PDB entry 6DBV | electron microscopy, 4.29 A resolution (low resolution: residue-level contacts below are approximate; hydrogen-bond / salt-bridge calls are withheld) | chains A and B of the 8 polymer chains in the assembly

Chain A:
Molecule: Recombination activating gene 1 - MBP chimera
From: Escherichia coli
Notes: EC 2.3.2.27
UniProtKB: chimeric construct of P0AEX9, O13033: residues -113 to 250 from P0AEX9 (MALE_ECOLI) positions 29-392 (UniProt number = residue number + 142); residues 271-1031 from O13033 positions 271-1031 (same numbers)
Chain sequence (1159 residues; each row starts with the number of its first residue; numbers below 1 keep their minus sign (Met-127 is residue -127)):
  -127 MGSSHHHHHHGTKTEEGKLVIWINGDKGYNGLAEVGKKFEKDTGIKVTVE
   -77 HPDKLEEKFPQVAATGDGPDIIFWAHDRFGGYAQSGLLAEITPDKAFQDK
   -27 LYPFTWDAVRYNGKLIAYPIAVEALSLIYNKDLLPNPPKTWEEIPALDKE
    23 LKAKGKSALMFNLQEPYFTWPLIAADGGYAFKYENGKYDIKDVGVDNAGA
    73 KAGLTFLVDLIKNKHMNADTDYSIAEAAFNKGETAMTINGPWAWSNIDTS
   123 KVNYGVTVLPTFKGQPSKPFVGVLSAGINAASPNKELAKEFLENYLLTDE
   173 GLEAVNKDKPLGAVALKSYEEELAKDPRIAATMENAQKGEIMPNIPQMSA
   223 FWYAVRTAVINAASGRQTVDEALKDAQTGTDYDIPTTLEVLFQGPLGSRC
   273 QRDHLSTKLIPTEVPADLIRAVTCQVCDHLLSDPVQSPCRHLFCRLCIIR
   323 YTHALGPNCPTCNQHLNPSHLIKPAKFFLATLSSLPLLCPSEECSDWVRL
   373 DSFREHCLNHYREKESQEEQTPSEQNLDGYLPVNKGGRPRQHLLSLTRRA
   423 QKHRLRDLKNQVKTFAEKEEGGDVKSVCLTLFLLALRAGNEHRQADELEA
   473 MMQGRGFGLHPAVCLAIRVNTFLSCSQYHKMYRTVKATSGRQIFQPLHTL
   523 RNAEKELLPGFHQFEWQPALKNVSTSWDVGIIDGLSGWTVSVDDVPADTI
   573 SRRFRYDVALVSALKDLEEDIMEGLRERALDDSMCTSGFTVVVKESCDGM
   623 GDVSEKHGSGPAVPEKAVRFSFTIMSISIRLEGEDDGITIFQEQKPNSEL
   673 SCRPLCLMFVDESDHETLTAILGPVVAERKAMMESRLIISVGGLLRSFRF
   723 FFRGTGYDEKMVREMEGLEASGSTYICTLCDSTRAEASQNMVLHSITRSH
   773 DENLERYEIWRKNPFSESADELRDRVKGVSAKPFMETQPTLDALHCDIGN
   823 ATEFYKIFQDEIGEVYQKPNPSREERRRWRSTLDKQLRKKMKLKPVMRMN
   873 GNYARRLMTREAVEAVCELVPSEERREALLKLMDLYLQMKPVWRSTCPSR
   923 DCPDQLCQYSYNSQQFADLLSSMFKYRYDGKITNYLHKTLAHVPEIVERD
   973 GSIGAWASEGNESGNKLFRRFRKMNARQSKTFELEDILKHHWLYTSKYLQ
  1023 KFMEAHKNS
Disordered / not traced: -127 to 407, 629-634, 1030-1031
Sequence notes: initiating methionine (-127); expression tag (-126 to -114); linker (251-270); conflict Arg465 (Lys in O13033)
Metal / ion sites: Ca2+ site 1: Asp620, Glu984 (shared with 1 residue of chain E); Zn2+: Cys749, His959, His964; Ca2+ site 2: Glu984 (shared with 1 residue of chain E)

Chain B:
Molecule: Recombination activating gene 2
From: Danio rerio
UniProtKB: Q1RLW7 (Q1RLW7_DANRE); residues 1-530 here = UniProt positions 1-530
Chain sequence (533 residues; numbered -2 to 530; the number before each row is that of its first residue; numbers below 1 keep their minus sign (Gly-2 is residue -2)):
    -2 GGSMSLQPLTAVNCGSLVQPGFSLLDLEGDVYLFGQKGWPKRSCPTGIFG
    48 VRIKKGELKLRAISFSNNSSYLPPLRCPAIAHFEAQDGKPECYLIHGGRT
    98 PNNELSSSLYMLSVDSRGCNRKVTLRCEEKELVGDVPSARYGHTLSVINS
   148 RGKTACVLFGGRSYMPPTERTTQNWNSVVDCPPQVYLIDLEFGCCTAHTL
   198 PELTDGQSFHVALARQDCVYFLGGHILSSDCRPSRLIRLHVELLLGSPVL
   248 TCTILHEGLTITSAIASPIGYHEYIIFGGYQSETQKRMECTYVGLDDVGV
   298 HMESREPPQWTSEISHSRTWFGGSLGKGTALVAIPSEGNPTPPEAYHFYQ
   348 VSFQKEQDGEATAQGGSQESTDFEDSAPLEDSEELYFGREPHELEYSSDV
   398 EGDTYNEEDEEDESQTGYWIKCCLSCQVDPNIWEPYYSTELTRPAMIFCS
   448 RGEGGHWVHAQCMELPESLLLQLSQDNSKYFCLDHGGLPKQEMTPPKQML
   498 PVKRVPMKMTHRKAPVSLKMTPAKKTFLRRLFD
Disordered / not traced: -2 to 0, 352-530
Sequence notes: expression tag (-2 to 0)

How chain A and chain B interact:
Contacting residue pairs - 61 pairs, chain A then chain B:
  Asn544(A) with Arg167(B); Thr168(B); Thr169(B)
  Val545(A) with Thr169(B)
  Ser546(A) with Gln170(B)
  Ile554(A) with Gln170(B)
  Leu557(A) with Asn173(B)
  Ser558(A) with Thr169(B); Gln170(B); Asn171(B); Trp172(B); Asn173(B); Ser174(B)
  Gly559(A) with Gln170(B); Asn173(B); Ser174(B)
  Trp560(A) with Asn173(B)
  Thr561(A) with Ser174(B); Val175(B)
  Val564(A) with Glu280(B); Arg315(B); Thr316(B)
  Asp565(A) with Phe206(B); His222(B); Thr259(B); Tyr277(B)
  Asp566(A) with Arg159(B); Phe206(B)
  Val567(A) with Arg96(B)
  Arg575(A) with Thr169(B)
  Arg577(A) with Gln170(B)
  His687(A) with Trp36(B)
  Glu688(A) with Gln16(B); Arg73(B); Pro98(B)
  Thr691(A) with Pro98(B); Asn99(B); Asn100(B)
  Ala692(A) with Asn100(B); Asn173(B)
  Ala699(A) with Trp172(B)
  Ser745(A) with Arg39(B)
  Tyr779(A) with Pro70(B)
  Trp782(A) with Tyr68(B)
  Arg783(A) with Ser67(B); Tyr68(B); Glu126(B)
  Lys784(A) with Ser67(B); Glu126(B)
  Asn785(A) with Asn64(B); Ser66(B)
  Ser788(A) with Asn64(B); Asn65(B)
  Glu789(A) with Asn64(B)
  Ser790(A) with Asn64(B)
  Ala791(A) with Tyr68(B)
  Leu794(A) with Tyr68(B)
  Arg795(A) with Arg39(B)
  Ala803(A) with Trp36(B)
  Lys804(A) with Glu101(B)
  Phe806(A) with Asn99(B)
Other interface residues (no listed pair), chain A (40 interface residues in all): Ser563, Gly695, Pro696, Glu700, Glu741
Other interface residues (no listed pair), chain B (38 interface residues in all): Gly35, Pro42, Tyr107, Pro164, Leu224

In short:
Chain A and chain B form an interface of 40 and 38 residues respectively. Asp620(A) and Glu984(A) coordinate
Ca2+ site 1. The Zn2+ site is built by Cys749(A), His959(A) and His964(A).
Here chain A is Recombination activating gene 1 - MBP chimera (Escherichia coli) and chain B is Recombination
activating gene 2 (Danio rerio). Entry 6DBV (Cryo-EM structure of RAG in complex with 12-RSS and 23-RSS
substrate DNAs) was determined by electron microscopy, deposited together with 6DBI, 6DBJ, 6DBL, 6DBO, 6DBQ,
6DBR and 4 further entries.
